8PJE - chains A and B of the 3 polymer chains in the assembly; structure by X-ray diffraction, 1.70 A resolution.

Chain A:
Name: HLA class II histocompatibility antigen, DR alpha chain
Source organism: Homo sapiens
UniProt: P01903 (DRA_HUMAN); residues 1-182 here correspond to UniProt positions 26-207 (UniProt number = residue number + 25)
Chain sequence (186 residues; each row starts with the number of its first residue; numbers below 1 keep their minus sign (Met-3 is residue -3)):
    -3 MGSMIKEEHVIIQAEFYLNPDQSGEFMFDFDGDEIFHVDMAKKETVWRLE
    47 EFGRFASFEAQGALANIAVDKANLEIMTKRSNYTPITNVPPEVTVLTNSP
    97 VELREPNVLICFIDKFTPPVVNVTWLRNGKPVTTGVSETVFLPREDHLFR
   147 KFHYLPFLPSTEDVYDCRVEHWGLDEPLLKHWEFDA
Unresolved in the structure: -3 to 2, 182
Construct notes: initiating methionine (-3); expression tag (-2 to 0)
Disulfides: Cys107-Cys163
Curated features (UniProtKB/Swiss-Prot):
  - region: Glu179 to Ala182 (Connecting peptide)
  - site: Gln9 (Self- and pathogen-derived peptide antigen), Gly49 (Self-peptide antigen), Phe51 (Self- and pathogen-derived peptide antigen), Ala52 (Self-peptide antigen), Ser53 (Self- and pathogen-derived peptide antigen), Glu55 (Pathogen-derived peptide antigen), Asn62 (Self- and pathogen-derived peptide antigen), Asn69 (Pathogen-derived peptide antigen), Arg76 (Self- and pathogen-derived peptide antigen)
  - glycosylation (N-linked (GlcNAc...) asparagine): Asn78, Asn118

Chain B:
Name: HLA class II histocompatibility antigen, DRB1 beta chain
Source organism: Homo sapiens
UniProt: P01911 (DRB1_HUMAN); residues 1-190 here correspond to UniProt positions 30-219 (UniProt number = residue number + 29)
Chain sequence (194 residues; each row starts with the number of its first residue; numbers below 1 keep their minus sign (Met-3 is residue -3)):
    -3 MGSMGDTRPRFLWQLKFECHFFNGTERVRLLERCIYNQEESVRFDSDVGE
    47 YRAVTELGRPDAEYWNSQKDLLEQRRAAVDTYCRHNYGVGESFTVQRRVE
    97 PKVTVYPSKTQPLQHHNLLVCSVSGFYPGSIEVRWFRNGQEEKAGVVSTG
   147 LIQNGDWTFQTLVMLETVPRSGEVYTCQVEHPSVTSPLTVEWRA
Unresolved in the structure: -3
Construct notes: initiating methionine (-3); expression tag (-2 to 0); variant Leu11 (Pro40 in P01911), Phe13 (Arg42 in P01911), Leu26 (Phe55 in P01911), Glu28 (Asp57 in P01911), Cys30 (Tyr59 in P01911), Ile31 (Phe60 in P01911), Tyr47 (Phe76 in P01911), Leu67 (Ile96 in P01911), Arg71 (Ala100 in P01911), Gly86 (Val115 in P01911), Glu96 (Gln125 in P01911), Arg133 (Leu162 in P01911), Val142 (Met171 in P01911)
Disulfides: Cys15-Cys79, Cys117-Cys173
Curated features (UniProtKB/Swiss-Prot):
  - binding site (a peptide antigen): Asp57, Trp61, His81, Asn82, Arg93
  - glycosylation: Asn19 (N-linked (GlcNAc...) asparagine)

How chain A and chain B interact:
Contacting residue pairs (130; chain A residue first):
  Glu3(A) with Phe17(B); Phe18(B); Asn19(B), hydrogen bond (backbone-backbone)
  Glu4(A) with Phe17(B); Phe18(B)
  His5(A) with Cys15(B); His16(B); Phe17(B), hydrogen bond (backbone-backbone)
  Val6(A) with Cys15(B); His16(B)
  Ile7(A) with Phe13(B); Glu14(B); Cys15(B), hydrogen bond (backbone-backbone); Phe17(B), hydrophobic; Tyr83(B), hydrophobic
  Ile8(A) with Phe13(B); Glu14(B)
  Gln9(A) with Leu11(B); Lys12(B); Phe13(B), hydrogen bond (backbone-backbone); Tyr78(B), hydrogen bond
  Ala10(A) with Leu11(B)
  Glu11(A) with Gln10(B); Leu11(B), hydrogen bond (backbone-backbone); Phe13(B)
  Phe12(A) with Trp9(B); Gln10(B)
  Tyr13(A) with Leu8(B); Trp9(B), hydrogen bond (backbone-backbone)
  Leu14(A) with Arg6(B); Phe7(B); Leu8(B), hydrophobic
  Asn15(A) with Arg6(B); Phe7(B), hydrogen bond (backbone-backbone)
  Pro16(A) with Arg4(B); Pro5(B); Arg6(B)
  Asp17(A) with Arg6(B), salt bridge
  Phe24(A) with Asn82(B)
  Phe26(A) with Thr90(B); Val91(B); Tyr123(B); Trp153(B), hydrophobic
  Asp27(A) with Gln149(B)
  Gly28(A) with Gln149(B)
  Asp29(A) with Tyr123(B); Gln149(B), hydrogen bond; Gly151(B); Trp153(B), hydrogen bond (side chain-backbone)
  Glu30(A) with Trp153(B), hydrogen bond (backbone-side chain)
  Ile31(A) with Trp153(B), hydrophobic
  Arg44(A) with Gly151(B), hydrogen bond (side chain-backbone); Asp152(B); Trp153(B)
  Leu45(A) with Arg93(B); Asp152(B); Trp153(B), hydrophobic
  Phe48(A) with Phe89(B), hydrophobic; Trp153(B)
  Phe51(A) with Phe89(B), hydrophobic
  Ala52(A) with Val85(B), hydrophobic; Phe89(B), hydrophobic
  Asp66(A) with Trp9(B); Leu11(B)
  Asn69(A) with Trp9(B)
  Leu70(A) with Phe7(B); Leu8(B); Trp9(B), hydrophobic
  Met73(A) with Trp9(B), hydrophobic; Tyr32(B), hydrophobic
  Thr74(A) with Phe7(B); Tyr32(B)
  Arg76(A) with Leu53(B), hydrogen bond (side chain-backbone); Asp57(B), salt bridge
  Ser77(A) with Tyr32(B), hydrogen bond
  Tyr79(A) with Phe7(B)
  Thr80(A) with Phe7(B); Tyr32(B), hydrogen bond (backbone-side chain); Asn33(B), hydrogen bond (backbone-side chain)
  Pro81(A) with Pro5(B), hydrophobic; Arg6(B); Phe7(B), hydrophobic; Asn33(B), hydrogen bond (backbone-side chain)
  Ile82(A) with Arg6(B), hydrogen bond (backbone-backbone); Leu8(B), hydrophobic; Asn33(B)
  Val85(A) with Gln34(B)
  Leu92(A) with Ile148(B), hydrophobic; Gln156(B)
  Thr93(A) with Gln156(B), hydrogen bond (backbone-side chain)
  Asn94(A) with Ser120(B); Gln156(B)
  Ser95(A) with Ser120(B)
  Pro96(A) with Ser118(B)
  Ile106(A) with Asn150(B)
  Thr113(A) with Leu8(B)
  Pro115(A) with Leu8(B)
  Val116(A) with Met0(B), hydrophobic
  Pro139(A) with Lys12(B)
  Arg140(A) with Lys12(B), hydrogen bond (backbone-side chain)
  Asp142(A) with Gln34(B), hydrogen bond (backbone-side chain)
  His143(A) with Gln10(B); Lys12(B), hydrogen bond; Arg29(B), hydrogen bond; Ile31(B)
  Leu144(A) with Gln34(B)
  Phe145(A) with Leu8(B), hydrophobic; Gln10(B)
  Arg146(A) with Gln149(B), hydrogen bond
  Phe148(A) with Gln149(B); Asn150(B); Gly151(B)
  Tyr150(A) with Asn150(B), hydrogen bond (side chain-backbone); Gly151(B); Asp152(B)
  Glu166(A) with Ser-1(B); Met0(B)
  His167(A) with Ser-1(B), hydrogen bond (backbone-side chain); Met0(B)
  Trp168(A) with Met0(B); Gly1(B), hydrogen bond (side chain-backbone); Asp2(B), hydrogen bond (side chain-backbone); Arg6(B)
  Leu170(A) with Gly-2(B); Ser-1(B), hydrogen bond (backbone-backbone)
  Asp171(A) with Gly-2(B), hydrogen bond (backbone-backbone); Ser-1(B)
  Glu172(A) with Ser-1(B)
  Pro173(A) with Ser-1(B)
  Asp181(A) with Lys105(B)
Other interface residues (no listed pair), chain A (69 interface residues in all): Glu47, Pro114, Asn118, Thr135
Other interface residues (no listed pair), chain B (55 interface residues in all): Thr3, Gly20, Glu36, Gly54, Pro56, Thr100, Tyr102, Phe155

In short:
69 residues of chain A and 55 residues of chain B are in contact, with 30 hydrogen bonds and 2 salt bridges.
Among the polar pairs are Asp17(A)-Arg6(B), Arg76(A)-Asp57(B) and Gln9(A)-Tyr78(B). From UniProt: 5 peptide
antigen-binding residues on chain B.
Chain A is HLA class II histocompatibility antigen, DR alpha chain and chain B is HLA class II
histocompatibility antigen, DRB1 beta chain, both from Homo sapiens; the structure, Human Leukocyte Antigen
class II allotype DR1 presenting influenza A virus haemagglutinin (HA)306-318 PKYVKQNTLKLAT, was determined by
X-ray diffraction, deposited together with 8PJF.
